PDB entry 7V3H | electron microscopy, 3.60 A resolution | chains D and F of the 12 polymer chains in the assembly

== Chain D (and F) ==
Molecule: Small envelope protein M
Organism: Dengue virus type 2 (strain Thailand/NGS-C/1944)
Notes: chain F of this document is another copy of the same molecule, construct and numbering; everything in this record applies to it too
Reference sequence: P14340 (POLG_DEN2N); residues 1-72 here correspond to UniProt positions 206-277 (UniProt number = residue number + 205)
Sequence (72 residues; each row starts with the number of its first residue):
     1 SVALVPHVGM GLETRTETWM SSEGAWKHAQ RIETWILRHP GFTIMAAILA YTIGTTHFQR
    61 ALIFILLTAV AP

== Interface between chain D and chain F ==
Contacting residue pairs (24; chain D residue first):
  A3(D) - A3(F)  hydrophobic
  L4(D) - K27(F)
  L4(D) - H28(F)
  L4(D) - R31(F)
  M10(D) - R38(F)  hydrogen bond
  R31(D) - L4(F)
  H39(D) - M10(F)
  I53(D) - Q59(F)
  G54(D) - Q59(F)
  F58(D) - I53(F)  hydrophobic
  Q59(D) - I53(F)
  Q59(D) - G54(F)
  Q59(D) - Q59(F)
  L62(D) - I53(F)  hydrophobic
  L62(D) - I63(F)  hydrophobic
  I63(D) - I63(F)  hydrophobic
  L66(D) - L66(F)  hydrophobic
  L66(D) - L67(F)  hydrophobic
  L66(D) - V70(F)  hydrophobic
  L67(D) - L66(F)  hydrophobic
  A69(D) - V70(F)  hydrophobic
  V70(D) - L66(F)  hydrophobic
  V70(D) - A69(F)  hydrophobic
  V70(D) - V70(F)  hydrophobic
Other interface residues (no listed pair), chain D (20 interface residues in all): S1, V5, P6, G9, T55
Other interface residues (no listed pair), chain F (21 interface residues in all): V5, H39, T55, F58, L62, P72

== Overview ==
The interface between chain D and chain F involves 20 residues on one side and 21 on the other, with 1
hydrogen bond. The hydrogen-bonded pair is M10(D)-R38(F).
Both chains are Small envelope protein M (Dengue virus type 2 (strain Thailand/NGS-C/1944)). Entry 7V3H
(DENV2_NGC_Fab_C10 28degrees (3Fab:3E)) was determined by electron microscopy together with 7V3F, 7V3G, 7V3I
and 7V3J from the same study.
